Entry 3ZH3 (X-ray diffraction, 2.90 A resolution); this record covers chain A.

== Chain A ==
Molecule: Udp-N-acetylglucosamine 1-carboxyvinyltransferase
From: Streptococcus pneumoniae
Notes: EC 2.5.1.7
UniProtKB: Q04KK5 (Q04KK5_STRP2); residue numbers follow UniProt; this construct covers 1-419
Sequence (419 residues; row label = number of the first residue in the row):
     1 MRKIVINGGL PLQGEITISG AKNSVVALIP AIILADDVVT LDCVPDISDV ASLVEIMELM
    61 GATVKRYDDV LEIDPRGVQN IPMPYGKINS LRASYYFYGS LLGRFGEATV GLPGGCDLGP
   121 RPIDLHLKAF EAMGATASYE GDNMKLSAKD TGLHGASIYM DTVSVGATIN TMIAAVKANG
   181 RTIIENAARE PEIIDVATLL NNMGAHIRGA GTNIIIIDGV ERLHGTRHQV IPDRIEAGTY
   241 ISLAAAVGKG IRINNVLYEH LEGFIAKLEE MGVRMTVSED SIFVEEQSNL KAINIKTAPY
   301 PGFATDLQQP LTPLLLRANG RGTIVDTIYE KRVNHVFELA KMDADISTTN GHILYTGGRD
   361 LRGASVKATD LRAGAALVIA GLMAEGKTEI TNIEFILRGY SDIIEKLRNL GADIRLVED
Disordered / not traced: 114-120
From the paper describing this entry:
  - mutagenesis - A364T: unchanged growth
  - catalytic residues: Cys116 (citing earlier work)
  - conformationally variable residues (order/disorder transition): Val110 to Pro122

== Overview ==
From the paper: the catalytic residue Cys116; A364T leaves growth unchanged.
Chain A is Udp-N-acetylglucosamine 1-carboxyvinyltransferase (Streptococcus pneumoniae); the structure,
crystal structure of S. pneumoniae D39 native MurA1, was determined by X-ray diffraction, deposited together
with 3ZH4.
